PDB entry 6CIL | X-ray diffraction, 4.15 A resolution (low resolution: residue-level contacts below are approximate; hydrogen-bond / salt-bridge calls are withheld) | chains A and G of the 9 polymer chains in the assembly

Chain A:
Protein: V(D)J recombination-activating protein 1
From: Mus musculus
Notes: EC 3.1.-.-, 2.3.2.27
UniProtKB: P15919 (RAG1_MOUSE); numbering as in UniProt (aligned over 384-1008)
Chain sequence (625 residues; numbered 384 to 1008; the number before each row is that of its first residue):
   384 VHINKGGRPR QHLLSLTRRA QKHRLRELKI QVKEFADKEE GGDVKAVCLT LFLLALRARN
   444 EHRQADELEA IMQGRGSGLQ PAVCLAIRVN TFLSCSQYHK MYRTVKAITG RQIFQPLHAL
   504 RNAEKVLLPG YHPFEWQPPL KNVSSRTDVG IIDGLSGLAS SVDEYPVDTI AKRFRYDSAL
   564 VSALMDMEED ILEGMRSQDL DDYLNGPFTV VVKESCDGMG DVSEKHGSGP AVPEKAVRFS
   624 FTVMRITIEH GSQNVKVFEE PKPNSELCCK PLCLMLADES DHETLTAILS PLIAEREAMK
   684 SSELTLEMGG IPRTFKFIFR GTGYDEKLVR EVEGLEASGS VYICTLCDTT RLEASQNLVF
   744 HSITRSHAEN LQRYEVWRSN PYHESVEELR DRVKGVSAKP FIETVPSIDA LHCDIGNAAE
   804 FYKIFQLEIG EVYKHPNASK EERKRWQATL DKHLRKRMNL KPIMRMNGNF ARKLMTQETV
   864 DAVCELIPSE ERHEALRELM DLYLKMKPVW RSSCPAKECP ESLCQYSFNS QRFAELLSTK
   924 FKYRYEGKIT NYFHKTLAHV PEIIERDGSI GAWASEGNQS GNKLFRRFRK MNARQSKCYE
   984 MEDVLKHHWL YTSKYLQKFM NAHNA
Not modelled in the structure: 384-407, 609-616, 955-961, 1008
Differences from the reference sequence: engineered mutation Gln962 (Glu in P15919)
Ion coordination: Mn2+: Asp600, Asp708; Zn2+: Cys727, Cys730, His937, His942
UniProt features mapped onto this chain:
  - DNA-binding region: Gly389 to Gln456 (NBD)
  - binding site (a divalent metal cation): Asp600, Asp708
  - site: Trp893 (Essential for DNA hairpin formation, participates in base-stacking interactions near the cleavage site)
  - mutagenesis: Arg391 (R391A: Defects in converting nicked products to hairpins; R391L: Impairs DNA-binding and hairpin formation while maintaining some nicking activity), Arg393 (R393A: Impairs DNA-binding and hairpin formation while maintaining some nicking activity), Arg401 (R401A: Allows robust hairpin activity), Arg402 (R402A: Defects in converting nicked products to hairpins), Lys405 (K405A: Reduced hairpin activity), His406 (H406A: Allows robust hairpin activity), Arg407 (R407A: Impairs DNA-binding and reduces hairpin formation without affecting nicking activity), Asn443 (N443A: Impairs DNA-binding; when associated with A-445), His445 (H445A: Impairs DNA-binding; when associated with A-443), Asp546 (D546A: Loss of DNA-binding), Asp560 (D560A: Loss of DNA-binding), Glu597 (E597Q: Impaired cleavage), 19 further mutagenesis entries in UniProt
From the paper describing this entry:
  - catalytic residues: Asp600, Asp708 (citing earlier work)

Chain G:
Molecule: Intact 23RSS substrate reverse strand
Sequence (55 nucleotides; row label = number of the first residue in the row):
     1 CGGGTTTTTG TCTGGCTTCA CACTTGATTT GCATCACTGT GTAAGACAGG CCAGA
Not modelled in the structure: 1-2

Chain A / chain G interface:
Pairs across the interface (11; chain A residue first):
  Tyr485(A) - DT30(G)
  Tyr485(A) - DG31(G)
  Lys489(A) - DT30(G)
  Lys489(A) - DG31(G)
  Gln495(A) - DT30(G)
  Pro499(A) - DT30(G)
  His501(A) - DT29(G)
  His501(A) - DT30(G)
  Glu607(A) - DT40(G)
  Lys608(A) - DT40(G)
  Gln978(A) - DT38(G)
Other interface residues (no listed pair), chain A (12 interface residues in all): Arg486, Gln498, Ser979, Lys980
Other interface residues (no listed pair), chain G (8 interface residues in all): DC32, DC37, DG39

Overview:
12 residues of chain A face 8 of chain G across their interface. Asp600(A) and Asp708(A) coordinate Mn2+.
Cys727(A), Cys730(A), His937(A) and His942(A) coordinate Zn2+. UniProt lists a DNA-binding region, divalent
metal cation-binding residues Asp600(A) and Asp708(A) and 31 mutagenesis sites on chain A. From the paper:
catalytic residues Asp600(A) and Asp708(A).
Here chain A is V(D)J recombination-activating protein 1 (Mus musculus) and chain G is Intact 23RSS substrate
reverse strand. Entry 6CIL (Pre-reaction complex, rag1(e962q)/2-intact/intact 12/23RSS complex in MN2+) was
determined by X-ray diffraction, deposited together with 5ZDZ, 5ZE0, 5ZE1, 5ZE2, 6CG0, 6CIJ, 6CIK and 6CIM.
